1XWK - chains A and C; structure by X-ray diffraction, 2.30 A resolution.

[Chain A (and C)]
Molecule: Glutathione S-transferase Mu 1
From: Homo sapiens
Notes: EC 2.5.1.18; chain C of this document is another copy of the same molecule, construct and numbering; everything in this record applies to it too
Reference sequence: P09488 (GSTM1_HUMAN); numbering as in UniProt (aligned over 1-217)
Amino-acid sequence (218 residues; numbered 0 to 217; the number before each row is that of its first residue; numbering starts at 0):
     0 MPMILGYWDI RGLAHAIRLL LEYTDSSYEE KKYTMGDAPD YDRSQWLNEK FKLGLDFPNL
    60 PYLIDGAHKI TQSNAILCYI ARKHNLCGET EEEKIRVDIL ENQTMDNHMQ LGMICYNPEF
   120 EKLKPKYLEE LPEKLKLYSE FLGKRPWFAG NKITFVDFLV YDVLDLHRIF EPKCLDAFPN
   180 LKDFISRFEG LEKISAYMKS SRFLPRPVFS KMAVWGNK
Unresolved in the structure: 0
Sequence notes: initiating methionine (0)
Small-molecule neighbours: glutathione S-(2,4 dinitrobenzene) (GDN): Tyr6, Trp7, Leu12, Arg42, Trp45, Lys49, Pro57, Asn58, Leu59, Pro60, Gln71, Ser72, Met104, His107, Met108, Gly111, Met112, Tyr115

[Chain A / chain C interface]
Residue-residue contacts (42; chain A residue first):
  Phe50(A) with Glu132(C)
  Asp55(A) with Leu136(C); Phe140(C)
  Phe56(A) with Ile98(C), hydrophobic; Leu99(C), hydrophobic; Gln102(C); Leu136(C), hydrophobic; Phe140(C), hydrophobic
  His67(A) with Glu91(C), salt bridge; Ile94(C)
  Gln71(A) with Ile98(C); Asn101(C); Gln102(C), hydrogen bond; Asp105(C), hydrogen bond
  Asn73(A) with Asn101(C)
  Ala74(A) with Asp97(C); Ile98(C)
  Cys77(A) with Asp97(C)
  Arg81(A) with Glu90(C), salt bridge; Ile94(C); Asp97(C), salt bridge
  Glu90(A) with Tyr78(C); Arg81(C), salt bridge
  Glu91(A) with His67(C), salt bridge
  Ile94(A) with His67(C); Arg81(C)
  Asp97(A) with Ala74(C); Cys77(C); Arg81(C), salt bridge
  Ile98(A) with Phe56(C), hydrophobic; Gln71(C); Ala74(C)
  Leu99(A) with Phe56(C), hydrophobic
  Asn101(A) with Gln71(C); Asn73(C)
  Gln102(A) with Phe56(C); Gln71(C), hydrogen bond
  Asp105(A) with Gln71(C), hydrogen bond
  Leu136(A) with Asp55(C); Phe56(C), hydrophobic
  Phe140(A) with Asp55(C); Phe56(C), hydrophobic
Interface residues without a listed pair, chain A (26 interface residues in all): Pro57, Ile69, Thr70, Tyr78, Lys93, Tyr137
Interface residues without a listed pair, chain C (27 interface residues in all): Pro57, Lys68, Ile69, Thr70, Lys93, Tyr137

[Summary]
Chain A and chain C form an interface of 26 and 27 residues respectively, with 4 hydrogen bonds and 6 salt
bridges. Polar pairs include His67(A)-Glu91(C), Arg81(A)-Glu90(C) and Arg81(A)-Asp97(C). Chain A binds
glutathione S-(2,4 dinitrobenzene).
Chain A and chain C are both Glutathione S-transferase Mu 1 (Homo sapiens); the structure, 2.3 angstrom
resolution crystal structure of human glutathione S-transferase M1A-1A complexed with
glutathionyl-S-dinitrobenzene, was determined by X-ray diffraction together with 2F3M and 1XW6 from the same
study.
